9CFL - chains B and D of the 4 polymer chains in the assembly; structure by electron microscopy, 2.30 A resolution.

== Chain B (and D) ==
Molecule: Teichoic acids export ATP-binding protein TagH
From: Staphylococcus aureus
Notes: EC 7.5.2.4; chain D of this document is another copy of the same molecule, construct and numbering; everything in this record applies to it too
UniProt: Q2FJ01 (TAGH_STAA3); numbering as in UniProt (aligned over 1-264)
Sequence (264 residues; numbered 1 to 264; the number before each row is that of its first residue):
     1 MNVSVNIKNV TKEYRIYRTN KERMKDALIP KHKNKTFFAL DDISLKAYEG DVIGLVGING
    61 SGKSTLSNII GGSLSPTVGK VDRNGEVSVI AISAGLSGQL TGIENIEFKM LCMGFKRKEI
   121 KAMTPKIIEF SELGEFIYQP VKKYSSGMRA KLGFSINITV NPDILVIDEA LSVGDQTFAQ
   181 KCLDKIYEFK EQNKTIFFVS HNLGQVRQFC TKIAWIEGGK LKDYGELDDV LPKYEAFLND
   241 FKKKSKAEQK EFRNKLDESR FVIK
Swiss-Prot annotation at these positions:
  - binding site (ATP): Gly57 to Ser64
Bound ions: Mg2+: Ser64 (together with ATP-gamma-S)
Ligand contacts:
  - ATP-gamma-S (AGS; phosphothiophosphoric acid-adenylate ester), molecule 1: Tyr14, Ile16, Phe37, Ala39, Ile58, Asn59, Gly60, Ser61, Gly62, Lys63, Ser64, Thr65, Glu169, His201, Arg260
  - ATP-gamma-S (AGS), molecule 2: Phe136, Lys143, Tyr144, Ser145, Ser146, Gly147, Met148
  - Lauryl Maltose Neopentyl Glycol (AV0): Lys12, Glu13, Tyr14, Arg15, Met24, Ala27, Leu28, Thr77
From the paper describing this entry:
  - binding site for ATP-gamma-S: Tyr14, His201
  - Mg2+ coordination: Ser64
  - catalytic residues: Glu169 (proposed by the authors, not directly observed)
  - contacts within the chain: Ile92-Val173 (hydrophobic contact), Phe154-Val173 (hydrophobic contact), Val173-Phe178 (hydrophobic contact)
  - catalytic residues: Val173
  - self-association interface (contacts with another copy of this molecule); pairs are residue here / residue on that copy: Asp175-Asn59 (hydrogen bond)

== How chain B and chain D interact ==
Contacting residue pairs (38; chain B residue first):
  Ile16(B) with Gln139(D)
  Tyr17(B) with Gln139(D), hydrogen bond (backbone-side chain)
  Arg18(B) with Tyr138(D)
  Lys35(B) with Glu135(D), salt bridge
  Phe37(B) with Phe136(D), hydrophobic
  Ile58(B) with Asp175(D)
  Asn59(B) with Gly147(D); Lys151(D); Gly174(D); Asp175(D), hydrogen bond (backbone-side chain)
  Gly60(B) with Ser145(D)
  Glu132(B) with Arg253(D), salt bridge
  Glu135(B) with Lys35(D), salt bridge
  Phe136(B) with Phe37(D), hydrophobic
  Tyr138(B) with Arg18(D)
  Gln139(B) with Ile16(D); Tyr17(D), hydrogen bond (side chain-backbone)
  Gly174(B) with Asn59(D)
  Asp175(B) with Ile58(D); Asn59(D), hydrogen bond (side chain-backbone); His201(D)
  Gln176(B) with His201(D), hydrogen bond (side chain-backbone); Leu203(D); Leu238(D); Lys242(D)
  Thr177(B) with Leu238(D); Phe241(D); Lys242(D)
  His201(B) with Asp175(D); Gln176(D), hydrogen bond (backbone-side chain)
  Leu203(B) with Gln176(D)
  Leu238(B) with Gln176(D); Thr177(D)
  Phe241(B) with Thr177(D)
  Lys242(B) with Gln176(D); Thr177(D)
  Lys246(B) with Lys181(D)
  Arg253(B) with Glu132(D), salt bridge
Other interface residues (no listed pair), chain B (31 interface residues in all): Ser145, Gly147, Met148, Lys151, Lys181, Tyr234, Phe261
Other interface residues (no listed pair), chain D (31 interface residues in all): Gly60, Met148, Tyr234, Lys246, Phe261
From the paper, about this interface:
  - residue pairs: Asp175(B)-Asn59(D)

== Overview ==
Chain B and chain D each contribute 31 residues to their interface; the contacts include 6 hydrogen bonds and
4 salt bridges. Polar pairs include Lys35(B)-Glu135(D), Glu132(B)-Arg253(D) and Tyr17(B)-Gln139(D). The
authors report a contact between Asp175(B) and Asn59(D). The paper reports catalytic residues Glu169(B) and
Val173(B); a binding site for ATP-gamma-S at Tyr14(B) and His201(B).
Both chains are Teichoic acids export ATP-binding protein TagH (Staphylococcus aureus). Entry 9CFL (Cryo-EM
structure of S. aureus TarGH in complex with ATP-gamma-S) was determined by electron microscopy together with
9CFP, 9MHD, 9MHU and 9MHZ from the same study.
